Entry 5DZ2 (X-ray diffraction, 2.11 A resolution); this record covers chain A.

# Chain A
Name: Germacradienol/geosmin synthase
From: Streptomyces coelicolor (strain ATCC BAA-471 / A3(2) / M145)
Notes: EC 4.2.3.22, 4.2.3.75, 4.1.99.16; fragment: N-terminal domain
UniProt: Q9X839 (CYC2_STRCO); numbering as in UniProt (aligned over 1-338)
Amino-acid sequence (338 residues; numbered 1 to 338; the number before each row is that of its first residue):
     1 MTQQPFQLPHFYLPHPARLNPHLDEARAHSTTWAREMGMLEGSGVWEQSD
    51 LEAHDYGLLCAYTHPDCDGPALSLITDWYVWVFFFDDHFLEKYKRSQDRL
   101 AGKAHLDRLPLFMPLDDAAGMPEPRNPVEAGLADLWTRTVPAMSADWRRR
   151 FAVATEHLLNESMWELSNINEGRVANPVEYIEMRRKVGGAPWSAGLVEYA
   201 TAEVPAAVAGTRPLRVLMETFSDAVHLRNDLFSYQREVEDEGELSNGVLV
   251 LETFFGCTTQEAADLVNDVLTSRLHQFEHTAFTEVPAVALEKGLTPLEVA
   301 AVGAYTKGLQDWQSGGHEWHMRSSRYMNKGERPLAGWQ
Unresolved in the structure: 1-3, 116-119, 330-338
Swiss-Prot annotation at these positions:
  - motif: Asp86 to Glu91 (DDXXD motif 1)
  - binding site (Mg(2+)): Asp86, Glu91, Asn267, Thr271, Gln276
Bound ions: Mg2+ site 1: Asp86 (together with alendronate); Mg2+ site 2: Asn229, Ser233, Glu237 (together with alendronate)
Small-molecule neighbours: alendronate (212): Val82, Phe83, Asp86, Arg184, Asn229, Ser233, Arg236, Glu237, Arg325, Tyr326
From the paper describing this entry:
  - Mg2+ coordination: Asp86, Asn229
  - binding site for alendronate: Val82, Phe83, Arg184, Arg236, Arg325, Tyr326
  - catalytic residues: Phe83, Glu161, His226, His320 (proposed by the authors, not directly observed)
  - conformationally variable residues (order/disorder transition, side-chain flip): Asn168 to Ala175, Arg325, Tyr326
  - contacts within the chain: Glu161-Arg184 (salt bridge)

# Overview
Ligands of chain A: alendronate. Asn229, Ser233 and Glu237 form the Mg2+ site 2. From UniProt: 5 Mg2+-binding
residues. The paper reports catalytic residues Phe83, Glu161 and His226 among others; a binding site for
alendronate at Val82, Phe83 and Arg184 among others.
Chain A is Germacradienol/geosmin synthase (Streptomyces coelicolor (strain ATCC BAA-471 / A3(2) / M145)); the
structure, Geosmin synthase from Streptomyces coelicolor N-terminal domain complexed with three Mg2+ ions and
alendronic acid, was determined by X-ray diffraction (same publication as 5DW7).
